9LAE - chains G and H of the 5 polymer chains in the assembly; structure by electron microscopy, 3.46 A resolution.

# Chain G
Protein: Spike protein S1
Source organism: Severe acute respiratory syndrome coronavirus 2
UniProtKB: P0DTC2 (SPIKE_SARS2); numbering as in UniProt (aligned over 319-541)
Amino-acid sequence (223 residues; row label = number of the first residue in the row):
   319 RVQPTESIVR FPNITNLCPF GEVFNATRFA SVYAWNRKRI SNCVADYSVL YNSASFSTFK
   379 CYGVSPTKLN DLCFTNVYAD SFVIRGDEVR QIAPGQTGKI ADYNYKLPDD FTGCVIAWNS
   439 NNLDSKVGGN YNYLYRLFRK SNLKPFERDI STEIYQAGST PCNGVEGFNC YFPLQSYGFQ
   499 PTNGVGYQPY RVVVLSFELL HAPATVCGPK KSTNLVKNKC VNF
Not modelled in the structure: 319-332, 527-541
Swiss-Prot annotation at these positions:
  - region: Arg403 to Asp405 (Integrin-binding motif), Asn448 to Phe456 (Immunodominant HLA epitope recognized by the CD8+)
  - glycosylation: Thr323 (O-linked (GalNAc) threonine), Ser325 (O-linked (HexNAc...) serine), Asn331 (N-linked (GlcNAc...) (complex) asparagine), Asn343 (N-linked (GlcNAc...) (complex) asparagine)
Disulfide bonds: Cys336-Cys361, Cys379-Cys432, Cys391-Cys525, Cys480-Cys488
Covalent attachments: N-acetylglucosamine (NAG) linked to Asn343

# Chain H
Protein: Heavy chain of 3E2
Source organism: Mus musculus
Amino-acid sequence (121 residues; each row starts with the number of its first residue):
     1 EVMLVESGGG VVKPGGSLKL SCAASGFSFS TYAMSWIRQT PEKSLEWVAA ISSGGTNTYY
    61 PGSVKGRFTI SRDKAMNTLY LQLSSLRSED TAMYYCVRHS GNYVDSVMDY WGQGTSVTVS
   121 S
Disulfide bonds: Cys22-Cys96

# Chain G / chain H interface
Contacting residue pairs (7):
  Ala372(G) with Thr56(H), hydrogen bond (backbone-side chain)
  Ser375(G) with Tyr103(H)
  Asn437(G) with Tyr59(H)
  Thr500(G) with Gly62(H)
  Val503(G) with Tyr59(H), hydrophobic; Val104(H), hydrophobic
  Tyr508(G) with Tyr103(H), hydrogen bond
Interface residues without a listed pair, chain G (8 interface residues in all): Ser373, Gln506
Interface residues without a listed pair, chain H (7 interface residues in all): Trp47, Asn57

# Overview
The interface between chain G and chain H involves 8 residues on one side and 7 on the other; the contacts
include 2 hydrogen bonds. Polar contacts include Ala372(G)-Thr56(H) and Tyr508(G)-Tyr103(H).
N-acetylglucosamine is covalently linked to Asn343(G).
Chain G is Spike protein S1 (Severe acute respiratory syndrome coronavirus 2) and chain H is Heavy chain of
3E2 (Mus musculus); the structure, Locally refined region of SARS-CoV-2 spike in complex with antibodies 9G11
and 3E2, was determined by electron microscopy.
